Entry 4YM6 (X-ray diffraction, 3.51 A resolution); this record covers chains D and J of the 10 polymer chains in the assembly.

Chain D:
Name: Histone H2B type 1-J
Source organism: Homo sapiens
UniProt: P06899 (H2B1J_HUMAN); residues 0-125 here correspond to UniProt positions 1-126 (UniProt number = residue number + 1)
Sequence (129 residues; numbered -3 to 125; the number before each row is that of its first residue; numbers below 1 keep their minus sign (Gly-3 is residue -3)):
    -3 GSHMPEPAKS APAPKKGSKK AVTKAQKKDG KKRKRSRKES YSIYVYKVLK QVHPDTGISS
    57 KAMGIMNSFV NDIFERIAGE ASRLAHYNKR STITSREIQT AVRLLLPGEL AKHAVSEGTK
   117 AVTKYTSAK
Not modelled in the structure: -3 to 29
Differences from the reference sequence: expression tag (-3 to -1)
Swiss-Prot annotation at these positions:
  - modified residue: Pro1 (N-acetylproline), Glu2 (ADP-ribosyl glutamic acid), Lys5 (N6-(2-hydroxyisobutyryl)lysine), Ser6 (ADP-ribosylserine), Lys11 (N6-(beta-hydroxybutyryl)lysine), Lys12 (N6-(2-hydroxyisobutyryl)lysine), Ser14 (Phosphoserine), Lys15 (N6-acetyllysine), Lys16 (N6-(beta-hydroxybutyryl)lysine), Lys20 (N6-(2-hydroxyisobutyryl)lysine), Lys23 (N6-(2-hydroxyisobutyryl)lysine), Lys24 (N6-(2-hydroxyisobutyryl)lysine), Lys34 (N6-(2-hydroxyisobutyryl)lysine), Glu35 (PolyADP-ribosyl glutamic acid), Ser36 (Phosphoserine), Lys43 (N6-(2-hydroxyisobutyryl)lysine), Lys46 (N6-(2-hydroxyisobutyryl)lysine), Lys57 (N6,N6-dimethyllysine), Arg79 (Dimethylated arginine), Lys85 (N6,N6,N6-trimethyllysine) and 6 more in UniProt
  - glycosylation: Ser112 (O-linked (GlcNAc) serine)
  - cross-link (Glycyl lysine isopeptide (Lys-Gly)): Lys5 (interchain with G-Cter in SUMO2), Lys20 (interchain with G-Cter in SUMO2), Lys34 (interchain with G-Cter in ubiquitin), Lys120 (interchain with G-Cter in ubiquitin)

Chain J:
Molecule: 145-nt DNA strand
Sequence (145 nucleotides; row label = number of the first residue in the row):
   146 ATCAATATCC ACCTGCAGAT TCTACCAAAA GTGTATTTGG AAACTGCTCC ATCAAAAGGC
   206 ATGTTCAGCT GAATTCAGCT GAACATGCCT TTTGATGGAG CAGTTTCCAA ATACACXTTG
   266 GTAGAATCTG CAGGTGGATA TTGAT
Modified positions: T64 ((6-4)photoproduct) at position 262

Chain D / chain J interface:
Pairs across the interface (11):
  Lys30(D) - DG191(J)  sugar contact
  Arg31(D) - DA268(J)  hydrogen bond to the phosphate
  Arg31(D) - DG269(J)  salt bridge to the phosphate
  Ser32(D) - DA268(J)  phosphate contact
  Arg33(D) - DT267(J)  hydrogen bond to the phosphate
  Arg33(D) - DA268(J)  sugar contact
  Lys34(D) - DT267(J)  sugar contact
  Lys34(D) - DA268(J)  hydrogen bond to the phosphate
  Ser36(D) - DT267(J)  phosphate contact
  Ile39(D) - DT267(J)  phosphate contact
  Tyr40(D) - DG266(J)  hydrogen bond to the phosphate
Also at the interface, not in a pair above, chain D (10 interface residues in all): Glu35, Lys43

In short:
Chain D and chain J form an interface of 10 and 5 residues respectively, with 4 hydrogen bonds and 1 salt
bridge. Polar pairs include Arg31(D)-DA268(J), Arg33(D)-DT267(J) and Lys34(D)-DA268(J).
Here chain D is Histone H2B type 1-J (Homo sapiens) and chain J is a 145-nt DNA strand. Entry 4YM6 (Crystal
structure of the human nucleosome containing 6-4PP (outside)) was determined by X-ray diffraction together
with 4YM5 from the same study.
